8VDE - chains B1 and P1 of the 27 polymer chains in the assembly; structure by electron microscopy, 3.40 A resolution.

# Chain B1
Protein: Major capsid protein
Source organism: Dubowvirus dv80alpha
Chain sequence (324 residues; numbered 1 to 324; the number before each row is that of its first residue):
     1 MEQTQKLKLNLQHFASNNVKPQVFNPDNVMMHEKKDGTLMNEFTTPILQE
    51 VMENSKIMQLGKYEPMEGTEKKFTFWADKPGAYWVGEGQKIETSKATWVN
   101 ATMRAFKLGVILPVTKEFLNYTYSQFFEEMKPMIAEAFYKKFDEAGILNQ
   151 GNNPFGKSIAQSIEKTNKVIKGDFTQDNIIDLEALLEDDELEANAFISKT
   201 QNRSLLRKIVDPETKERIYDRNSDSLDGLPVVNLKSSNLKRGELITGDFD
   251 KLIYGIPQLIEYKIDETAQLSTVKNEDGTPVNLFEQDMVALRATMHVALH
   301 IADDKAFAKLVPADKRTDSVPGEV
Unresolved in the structure: 1-15, 314-324

# Chain P1
Protein: Portal protein
Source organism: Dubowvirus dv80alpha
Chain sequence (511 residues; each row starts with the number of its first residue):
     1 MLKVNEFETDTDLRGNINYLFNDEANVVYTYDGTESDLLQNVNEVSKYIE
    51 HHMDYQRPRLKVLSDYYEGKTKNLVELTRRKEEYMADNRVAHDYASYISD
   101 FINGYFLGNPIQYQDDDKDVLEAIEAFNDLNDVESHNRSLGLDLSIYGKA
   151 YELMIRNQDDETRLYKSDAMSTFIIYDNTVERNSIAGVRYLRTKPIDKTD
   201 EDEVFTVDLFTSHGVYRYLTNRTNGLKLTPRENSFESHSFERMPITEFSN
   251 NERRKGDYEKVITLIDLYDNAESDTANYMSDLNDAMLLIKGNLNLDPVEV
   301 RKQKEANVLFLEPTVYVDAEGRETEGSVDGGYIYKQYDVQGTEAYKDRLN
   351 SDIHMFTNTPNMKDDNFSGTQSGEAMKYKLFGLEQRTKTKEGLFTKGLRR
   401 RAKLLETILKNTRSIDANKDFNTVRYVYNRNLPKSLIEELKAYIDSGGKI
   451 SQTTLMSLFSFFQDPELEVKKIEEDEKESIKKAQKGIYKDPRDINDDEQD
   501 DDTKDTVDKKE
Unresolved in the structure: 482-511

# Interface between chain B1 and chain P1
Residue-residue contacts - 25 pairs, chain B1 then chain P1:
  Met-58(B1) with Thr-223(P1); Asn-224(P1)
  Lys-62(B1) with Glu-201(P1), salt bridge
  Tyr-63(B1) with Glu-201(P1); Asp-202(P1); Thr-223(P1)
  Pro-65(B1) with Asp-200(P1); Glu-201(P1)
  Lys-107(B1) with Thr-9(P1); Asp-10(P1), salt bridge
  Leu-259(B1) with Glu-50(P1); Arg-222(P1); Thr-223(P1)
  Lys-263(B1) with Asp-12(P1), salt bridge
  Asp-265(B1) with Phe-7(P1)
  Ala-268(B1) with Val-4(P1); Phe-7(P1), hydrophobic
  Gln-269(B1) with Val-4(P1), hydrogen bond (backbone-backbone); Asn-5(P1), hydrogen bond; Glu-8(P1)
  Leu-270(B1) with Glu-8(P1)
  Ser-271(B1) with Glu-8(P1), hydrogen bond (backbone-side chain)
  Thr-272(B1) with Glu-8(P1), hydrogen bond
  Arg-292(B1) with Phe-7(P1); Asp-10(P1), salt bridge
Other interface residues (no listed pair), chain B1 (22 interface residues in all): Glu-64, Ile-111, Glu-128, Tyr-139, Tyr-254, Ile-256, Ala-290, Thr-294
Other interface residues (no listed pair), chain P1 (17 interface residues in all): Arg-14, Lys-47, Glu-203
From the paper, about this interface:
  - interface residues, chain P1: Thr-193(P1), Arg-222(P1)

# Summary
22 residues of chain B1 and 17 residues of chain P1 are in contact; the contacts include 4 hydrogen bonds and
4 salt bridges. Polar contacts include Lys-62(B1)/Glu-201(P1), Lys-107(B1)/Asp-10(P1) and
Lys-263(B1)/Asp-12(P1). The paper reports interface residues Thr-193(P1) and Arg-222(P1).
Here chain B1 is Major capsid protein and chain P1 is Portal protein, both from Dubowvirus dv80alpha. Entry
8VDE (SaPI1 portal-capsid interface in mature capsids with DNA) was determined by electron microscopy together
with 8V8B, 8VD4, 8VD5, 8VD8 and 8VDC from the same study.
